Entry 9BOW (X-ray diffraction, 1.80 A resolution); this record covers chains A and B.

[Chain A]
Protein: Serine hydroxymethyltransferase
From: Thermus thermophilus HB8
Notes: EC 2.1.2.1
UniProt: Q5SI56 (GLYA_THET8); numbering as in UniProt (aligned over 6-407)
Sequence (402 residues; each row starts with the number of its first residue):
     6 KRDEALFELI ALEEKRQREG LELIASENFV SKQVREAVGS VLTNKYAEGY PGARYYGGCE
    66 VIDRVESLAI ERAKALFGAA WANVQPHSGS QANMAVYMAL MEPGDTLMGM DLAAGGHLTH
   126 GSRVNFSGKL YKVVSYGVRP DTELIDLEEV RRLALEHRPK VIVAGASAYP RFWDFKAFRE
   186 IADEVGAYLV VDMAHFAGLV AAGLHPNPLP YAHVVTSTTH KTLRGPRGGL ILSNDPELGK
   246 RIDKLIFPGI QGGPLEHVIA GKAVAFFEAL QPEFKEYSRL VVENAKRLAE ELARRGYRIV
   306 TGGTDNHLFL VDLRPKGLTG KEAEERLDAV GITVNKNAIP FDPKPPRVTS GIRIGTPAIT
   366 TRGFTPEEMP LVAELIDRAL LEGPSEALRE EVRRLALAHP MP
Modified / non-standard residues: Lys226 ((2S)-2-amino-6-[[3-hydroxy-2-methyl-5-(phosphonooxymethyl)pyridin-4-yl]methylideneamino]hexanoic acid; LLP)
Ligand contacts:
  - 6S-folinic acid (FFO; N-[4-({[(6S)-2-amino-5-formyl-4-oxo-3,4,5,6,7,8-hexahydropteridin-6-yl]methyl}amino)benzoyl]-L-glutamic acid): Glu53, Tyr60, Tyr61, Phe252, Pro253
  - KOU ((E)-N-({3-hydroxy-2-methyl-5-[(phosphonooxy)methyl]pyridin-4-yl}methylidene)-L-serine): Tyr51, Glu53, Tyr61, Gly257, Gly258
  - serine (SER): Ile29, Ser31, Ser172, His200, Lys226, Arg358
Curated features (UniProtKB/Swiss-Prot):
  - binding site (pyridoxal 5'-phosphate): Tyr51, Gly94, Ser95, Ser172, His200, His225, Gly258
  - binding site ((6S)-5,6,7,8-tetrahydrofolate): Leu117, Gly121 to Leu123, Glu242
  - site: His225 (Plays an important role in substrate specificity)
  - modified residue: Lys226 (N6-(pyridoxal phosphate)lysine)
From the paper describing this entry:
  - binding site for KOU: Glu53, Tyr61
  - binding site for 6S-folinic acid: Glu53
  - binding site for serine: Ser31, His200, Arg358

[Chain B]
Protein: Serine hydroxymethyltransferase
From: Thermus thermophilus HB8
Notes: EC 2.1.2.1
UniProt: Q5SI56 (GLYA_THET8); numbering as in UniProt (aligned over 6-407)
Sequence (402 residues; numbered 6 to 407; the number before each row is that of its first residue):
     6 KRDEALFELI ALEEKRQREG LELIASENFV SKQVREAVGS VLTNKYAEGY PGARYYGGCE
    66 VIDRVESLAI ERAKALFGAA WANVQPHSGS QANMAVYMAL MEPGDTLMGM DLAAGGHLTH
   126 GSRVNFSGKL YKVVSYGVRP DTELIDLEEV RRLALEHRPK VIVAGASAYP RFWDFKAFRE
   186 IADEVGAYLV VDMAHFAGLV AAGLHPNPLP YAHVVTSTTH KTLRGPRGGL ILSNDPELGK
   246 RIDKLIFPGI QGGPLEHVIA GKAVAFFEAL QPEFKEYSRL VVENAKRLAE ELARRGYRIV
   306 TGGTDNHLFL VDLRPKGLTG KEAEERLDAV GITVNKNAIP FDPKPPRVTS GIRIGTPAIT
   366 TRGFTPEEMP LVAELIDRAL LEGPSEALRE EVRRLALAHP MP
Ligand contacts:
  - 6S-folinic acid (FFO; N-[4-({[(6S)-2-amino-5-formyl-4-oxo-3,4,5,6,7,8-hexahydropteridin-6-yl]methyl}amino)benzoyl]-L-glutamic acid): Leu117, Gly120, Gly121, His122, Leu123, Val129, Ser172, Ala173, Asn340, Asn342, Pro350, Pro351, Arg352, Arg358
  - KOU ((E)-N-({3-hydroxy-2-methyl-5-[(phosphonooxy)methyl]pyridin-4-yl}methylidene)-L-serine): Ser31, Ser93, Gly94, Ser95, Asn98, His122, Thr124, His125, Ala171, Ser172, Asp197, Ala199, His200, Thr223, His225, Lys226, Arg358
  - serine (SER): Tyr51, Glu53, Tyr61
Curated features (UniProtKB/Swiss-Prot):
  - binding site (pyridoxal 5'-phosphate): Tyr51, Gly94, Ser95, Ser172, His200, His225, Gly258
  - binding site ((6S)-5,6,7,8-tetrahydrofolate): Leu117, Gly121 to Leu123, Glu242
  - site: His225 (Plays an important role in substrate specificity)
  - modified residue: Lys226 (N6-(pyridoxal phosphate)lysine)
From the paper describing this entry:
  - binding site for KOU: Ser31, His122, Ser172, Asp197, His200, Arg358
  - conformationally variable residues (side-chain flip): Lys226
  - contacts within the chain: Thr223-Lys226 (hydrogen bond)
  - binding site for serine: Glu53, Tyr61

[How chain A and chain B interact]
Pairs across the interface (161):
  Lys6(A) - Gln38(B)  hydrogen bond (backbone-side chain)
  Lys6(A) - Phe272(B)
  Lys6(A) - Gln276(B)
  Arg7(A) - Gln38(B)
  Arg7(A) - Glu41(B)  salt bridge
  Arg7(A) - Phe272(B)
  Asp8(A) - Gln38(B)  hydrogen bond (backbone-side chain)
  Asp8(A) - Arg77(B)  salt bridge
  Asp8(A) - Ala268(B)
  Asp8(A) - Val269(B)
  Asp8(A) - Phe272(B)
  Ala10(A) - Arg77(B)
  Leu11(A) - Ala265(B)
  Leu11(A) - Val269(B)  hydrophobic
  Phe12(A) - Gln38(B)
  Phe12(A) - Glu41(B)
  Glu13(A) - Arg69(B)  salt bridge
  Leu14(A) - Val66(B)
  Leu14(A) - Arg69(B)
  Leu14(A) - Val70(B)  hydrophobic
  Ile15(A) - Ala42(B)  hydrophobic
  Leu17(A) - Arg69(B)
  Glu18(A) - Leu47(B)
  Glu18(A) - Val66(B)
  Glu18(A) - Ile67(B)
  Glu19(A) - Val46(B)
  Arg21(A) - Lys50(B)
  Arg21(A) - Gly63(B)  hydrogen bond (side chain-backbone)
  Arg21(A) - Glu65(B)
  Gln22(A) - Val46(B)  hydrogen bond (side chain-backbone)
  Gln22(A) - Asn49(B)  hydrogen bond
  Glu27(A) - Lys50(B)  salt bridge
  Ile29(A) - Tyr61(B)  hydrophobic
  Ser31(A) - Tyr51(B)
  Glu32(A) - Asn49(B)
  Glu32(A) - Lys50(B)  salt bridge
  Glu32(A) - Tyr51(B)  hydrogen bond (side chain-backbone)
  Asn33(A) - Asn49(B)
  Phe34(A) - Asn49(B)
  Val35(A) - Thr48(B)
  Val35(A) - Asn49(B)  hydrogen bond (backbone-side chain)
  Gln38(A) - Lys6(B)  hydrogen bond (side chain-backbone)
  Gln38(A) - Arg7(B)
  Gln38(A) - Asp8(B)  hydrogen bond (side chain-backbone)
  Gln38(A) - Phe12(B)
  Arg40(A) - Gly44(B)  hydrogen bond (side chain-backbone)
  Arg40(A) - Ser45(B)
  Arg40(A) - Val46(B)
  Glu41(A) - Arg7(B)  salt bridge
  Glu41(A) - Phe12(B)
  Ala42(A) - Phe12(B)
  Ala42(A) - Ile15(B)  hydrophobic
  Val43(A) - Val43(B)
  Gly44(A) - Arg40(B)
  Gly44(A) - Gly44(B)
  Ser45(A) - Ile15(B)
  Val46(A) - Glu19(B)
  Val46(A) - Gln22(B)  hydrogen bond (backbone-side chain)
  Val46(A) - Arg40(B)
  Leu47(A) - Ile15(B)  hydrophobic
  Leu47(A) - Glu18(B)
  Thr48(A) - Val35(B)
  Thr48(A) - Arg232(B)  hydrogen bond (backbone-side chain)
  Asn49(A) - Gln22(B)  hydrogen bond
  Asn49(A) - Glu32(B)
  Asn49(A) - Asn33(B)
  Asn49(A) - Phe34(B)
  Asn49(A) - Val35(B)  hydrogen bond (side chain-backbone)
  Asn49(A) - Arg232(B)
  Lys50(A) - Arg21(B)
  Lys50(A) - Glu27(B)  salt bridge
  Lys50(A) - Ile29(B)
  Lys50(A) - Glu32(B)  salt bridge
  Lys50(A) - Arg232(B)  hydrogen bond (backbone-side chain)
  Tyr51(A) - Ser31(B)
  Tyr51(A) - Glu32(B)  hydrogen bond (backbone-side chain)
  Tyr51(A) - His225(B)  hydrogen bond
  Tyr51(A) - Lys226(B)  hydrogen bond
  Tyr51(A) - Arg232(B)
  Arg59(A) - Lys341(B)
  Tyr60(A) - Asn340(B)
  Tyr60(A) - Pro351(B)
  Tyr60(A) - Arg352(B)
  Tyr61(A) - Ile29(B)  hydrophobic
  Tyr61(A) - Ser31(B)
  Tyr61(A) - Glu329(B)
  Tyr61(A) - Asn340(B)
  Gly62(A) - Ile29(B)
  Gly62(A) - Glu329(B)  hydrogen bond (backbone-side chain)
  Gly62(A) - Asp333(B)
  Gly62(A) - Thr338(B)
  Gly62(A) - Val339(B)  hydrogen bond (backbone-backbone)
  Gly63(A) - Arg21(B)  hydrogen bond (backbone-side chain)
  Gly63(A) - Asp333(B)  hydrogen bond (backbone-side chain)
  Gly63(A) - Thr338(B)
  Glu65(A) - Arg21(B)
  Val66(A) - Leu14(B)
  Val66(A) - Glu18(B)
  Ile67(A) - Glu18(B)
  Arg69(A) - Leu14(B)
  Arg69(A) - Leu17(B)
  Val70(A) - Leu14(B)  hydrophobic
  Leu73(A) - Leu14(B)  hydrophobic
  Arg77(A) - Asp8(B)  salt bridge
  His92(A) - His92(B)
  His92(A) - Ser93(B)
  His92(A) - Gln96(B)
  Ser93(A) - His92(B)
  Ser95(A) - Ile255(B)
  Ser95(A) - Gln256(B)
  Ser95(A) - Gly257(B)  hydrogen bond (side chain-backbone)
  Gln96(A) - His92(B)
  Gln96(A) - Ile255(B)  hydrogen bond (side chain-backbone)
  Met99(A) - Met99(B)  hydrophobic
  Met99(A) - Ile255(B)  hydrophobic
  Pro108(A) - Leu135(B)  hydrophobic
  Leu123(A) - Phe252(B)  hydrophobic
  Leu123(A) - Pro253(B)  hydrophobic
  Val129(A) - Pro253(B)  hydrophobic
  Val129(A) - Gly254(B)
  Asn130(A) - Pro253(B)  hydrogen bond (side chain-backbone)
  Asn130(A) - Gly254(B)  hydrogen bond (side chain-backbone)
  Phe131(A) - Gly254(B)  hydrogen bond (backbone-backbone)
  Leu135(A) - Pro108(B)  hydrophobic
  His225(A) - Tyr51(B)  hydrogen bond
  Lys226(A) - Tyr51(B)
  Lys226(A) - Gly257(B)
  Lys226(A) - Gly258(B)
  Arg232(A) - Thr48(B)  hydrogen bond (side chain-backbone)
  Arg232(A) - Asn49(B)
  Arg232(A) - Lys50(B)  hydrogen bond (side chain-backbone)
  Arg232(A) - Tyr51(B)
  Arg232(A) - Pro259(B)
  Arg232(A) - Leu260(B)
  Phe252(A) - Leu123(B)  hydrophobic
  Pro253(A) - Val129(B)  hydrophobic
  Pro253(A) - Asn130(B)  hydrogen bond (backbone-side chain)
  Gly254(A) - Val129(B)
  Gly254(A) - Asn130(B)  hydrogen bond (backbone-side chain)
  Gly254(A) - Phe131(B)  hydrogen bond (backbone-backbone)
  Ile255(A) - Ser95(B)
  Ile255(A) - Gln96(B)  hydrogen bond (backbone-side chain)
  Gln256(A) - Ser95(B)
  Gly257(A) - Ser95(B)  hydrogen bond (backbone-side chain)
  Pro259(A) - Arg232(B)
  Leu260(A) - Arg232(B)
  Leu260(A) - Leu260(B)  hydrophobic
  Ala265(A) - Leu11(B)
  Ala268(A) - Asp8(B)
  Ala268(A) - Leu11(B)  hydrophobic
  Val269(A) - Asp8(B)
  Val269(A) - Leu11(B)  hydrophobic
  Phe272(A) - Lys6(B)
  Phe272(A) - Arg7(B)
  Phe272(A) - Asp8(B)
  Gln276(A) - Lys6(B)  hydrogen bond
  Glu278(A) - Lys6(B)  salt bridge
  Thr338(A) - Lys50(B)
  Thr338(A) - Gly62(B)
  Asn340(A) - Tyr61(B)
  Arg358(A) - Tyr61(B)  hydrogen bond
Interface residues without a listed pair, chain A (85 interface residues in all): Glu107, Lys134, Thr223, Leu250, His262, Pro277, Asp333, Met406
Interface residues without a listed pair, chain B (84 interface residues in all): Ala10, Tyr60, Leu73, Lys134, Leu250, His262, Arg358
From the paper, about this interface:
  - residue pairs: Tyr51(A)-Lys226(B) (hydrogen bond)

[Summary]
Chain A and chain B form an interface of 85 and 84 residues respectively; the contacts include 37 hydrogen
bonds and 10 salt bridges. Among the polar pairs are Arg7(A)-Glu41(B), Asp8(A)-Arg77(B) and Glu13(A)-Arg69(B).
The authors report a hydrogen bond between Tyr51(A) and Lys226(B). From the paper: a binding site for KOU at
Glu53(A), Tyr61(A) and Ser31(B) among others; a binding site for serine at Ser31(A), His200(A) and Glu53(B)
among others.
Chain A is Serine hydroxymethyltransferase and chain B is Serine hydroxymethyltransferase, both from Thermus
thermophilus HB8; the structure, X-ray structure of Thermus thermophilus serine hydroxymethyltransferase with
PLP-L-Ser external aldimine and 5-formyltetrahydrofolate (folinic acid), was determined by X-ray diffraction,
deposited together with 9BOH and 9BPE.
